6M74 - chain A; structure by X-ray diffraction, 1.52 A resolution.

Chain A:
Protein: L-lactate oxidase
Organism: Enterococcus hirae ATCC 9790
Notes: EC 1.1.3.15
Reference sequence: I6SYK8 (I6SYK8_ENTHA); residue numbers follow UniProt; this construct covers 1-368
Sequence (368 residues; each row starts with the number of its first residue):
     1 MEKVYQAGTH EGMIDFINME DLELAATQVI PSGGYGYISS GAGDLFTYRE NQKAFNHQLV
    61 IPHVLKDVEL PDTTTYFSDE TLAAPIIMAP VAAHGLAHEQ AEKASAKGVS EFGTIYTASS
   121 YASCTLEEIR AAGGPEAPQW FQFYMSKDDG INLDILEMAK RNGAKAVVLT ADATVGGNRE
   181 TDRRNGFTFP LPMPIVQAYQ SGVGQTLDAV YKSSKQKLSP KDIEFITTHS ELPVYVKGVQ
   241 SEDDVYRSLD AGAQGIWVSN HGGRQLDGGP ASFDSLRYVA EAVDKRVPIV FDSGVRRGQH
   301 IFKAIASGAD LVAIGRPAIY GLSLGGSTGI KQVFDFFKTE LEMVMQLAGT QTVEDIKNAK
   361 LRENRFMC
Unresolved in the structure: 1-3, 368
Construct notes: engineered mutation Leu207 (Met in I6SYK8)
Small-molecule neighbours:
  - FNR (1-deoxy-1-(7,8-dimethyl-2,4-dioxo-3,4-dihydro-2H-benzo[g]pteridin-1-id-10(5h)-yl)-5-O-phosphonato-D-ribitol): Tyr37, Ile38, Ala89, Pro90, Val91, Ala92, Ser119, Tyr121, Gln142, Tyr144, Thr170, Lys237, Ser259, His261, Gly262, Arg264, Asp292, Ser293, Gly294, Val295, Arg296, Ile314, Gly315, Arg316, Pro317
  - lactic acid (LAC): Tyr37, Ala92, Tyr121, Tyr144, Arg179, Tyr211, His261, Arg264
  - pyruvic acid (PYR): Ile61, Gln240, Ser241, Tyr278, Lys360, Leu361, Arg362
From the paper describing this entry:
  - binding site for lactic acid: Tyr211
  - catalytic residues: Asp172, Tyr211, His261 (proposed by the authors, not directly observed)
  - mutagenesis - A93L: decreased catalytic activity (oxidase activity)
  - mutagenesis - A93L: decreased catalytic activity (dehydrogenase activity)

In short:
Chain A binds compound FNR, lactic acid and pyruvic acid. From the paper: catalytic residues Asp172, Tyr211
and His261; A93L reduces catalytic activity (oxidase activity).
Chain A is L-lactate oxidase (Enterococcus hirae ATCC 9790); the structure, Crystal structure of Enterococcus
hirae L-lactate oxidase M207L in complex with D-lactate form ligand, was determined by X-ray diffraction,
deposited together with 6M73.
